PDB entry 5NTU | X-ray diffraction, 2.58 A resolution | chains A and B

[Chain A (and B)]
Name: Growth/differentiation factor 8
From: Homo sapiens
Notes: fragment: Pro-Myostatin Precursor; chain B of this document is another copy of the same molecule, construct and numbering; everything in this record applies to it too
Reference sequence: O14793 (GDF8_HUMAN); residues 43-375 here = UniProt positions 43-375
Sequence (335 residues; row label = number of the first residue in the row):
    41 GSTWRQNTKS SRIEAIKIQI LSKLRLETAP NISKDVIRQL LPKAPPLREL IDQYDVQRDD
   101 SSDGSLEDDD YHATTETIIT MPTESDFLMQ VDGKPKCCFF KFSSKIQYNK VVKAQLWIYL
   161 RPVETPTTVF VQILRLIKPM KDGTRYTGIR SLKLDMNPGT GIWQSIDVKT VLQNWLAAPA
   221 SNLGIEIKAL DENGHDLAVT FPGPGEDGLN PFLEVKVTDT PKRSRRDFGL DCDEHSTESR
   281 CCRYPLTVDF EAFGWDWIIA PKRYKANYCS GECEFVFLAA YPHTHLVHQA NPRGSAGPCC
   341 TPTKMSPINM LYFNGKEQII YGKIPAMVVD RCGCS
Unresolved in the structure: 41-45, 96-106, 125-135 (chain B: 41, 97-106, 125-134, 178-184, 219-223, 261-267, 315-336)
Cystine bridges: Cys-137/Cys-138, Cys-272/Cys-282, Cys-281/Cys-340, Cys-309/Cys-372, Cys-313/Cys-374
Sequence notes: expression tag (41-42); engineered mutation Ala-217 (Lys in O14793), Ala-218 (Gln in O14793), Ala-220 (Glu in O14793), Ala-319 (Gln in O14793), Ala-320 (Lys in O14793)
Swiss-Prot annotation at these positions:
  - site: Arg-98, Asp-99 (Cleavage)
  - glycosylation: Asn-71 (N-linked (GlcNAc...) asparagine)
  - mutagenesis: Asp-267 (D267N: Decreases SMAD3 protein signal transduction; when associated with L-268), Phe-268 (F268L: Decreases SMAD3 protein signal transduction; when associated with N-267), Glu-312 (E312Q: Slightly decreased SMAD3 protein signal transduction), Phe-315 (F315Y: Increases SMAD3 protein signal transduction; when associated with M-316 and M-318), Val-316 (V316M: Increases SMAD3 protein signal transduction; when associated with Y-315 and M-318), Leu-318 (L318M: Increases SMAD3 protein signal transduction; when associated with Y-315 and M-316), His-328 (H328Q: Increases SMAD3 protein signal transduction), Gly-355 (G355D: Increases SMAD3 protein signal transduction; when associated with Q-357), Glu-357 (E357Q: Increases SMAD3 protein signal transduction; when associated with D-355), Ala-366 (A366G: Increases SMAD3 protein signal transduction)
Reported in the primary citation:
  - self-association interface (contacts with another copy of this molecule); pairs are residue here / residue on that copy: Cys-339/Cys-339 (disulfide)
  - contacts within the chain: Arg-45/Glu-274 (hydrogen bond), Lys-49/Glu-274 (salt bridge), Arg-52/Ala-306 (hydrogen bond), Arg-52/Asn-307 (hydrogen bond), Arg-52/Met-367 (hydrogen bond), Lys-63/Pro-365 (hydrogen bond), Tyr-94/Asn-349 (hydrogen bond)
  - mutagenesis - R65A, Y111H, H112R: increased signaling
  - mutagenesis - R65C, W203A, W203F, W203H: decreased signaling
  - mutagenesis - A84G: unchanged signaling
  - disease-associated variants - K153R (citing earlier work)
  - mutagenesis - R65C: decreased expression

[Interface between chain A and chain B]
Pairs across the interface - 127 pairs, chain A then chain B:
  Ser-62(A) with Tyr-111(B), hydrogen bond; His-112(B)
  Lys-63(A) with Tyr-111(B); His-112(B); Ala-113(B), hydrogen bond (backbone-backbone)
  Leu-64(A) with Ala-113(B), hydrophobic
  Arg-65(A) with Asp-109(B), salt bridge; His-112(B), hydrogen bond
  Arg-78(A) with Asp-247(B); Gly-248(B)
  Gln-79(A) with Asp-247(B); Gly-248(B), hydrogen bond (backbone-backbone); Asn-250(B)
  Leu-80(A) with Met-121(B); Asn-250(B)
  Leu-81(A) with Gly-248(B)
  Pro-82(A) with Gly-248(B); Phe-252(B), hydrophobic
  Lys-83(A) with Trp-203(B), hydrogen bond (backbone-side chain); Asp-247(B); Gly-248(B), hydrogen bond (backbone-backbone)
  Ala-84(A) with Trp-203(B); Phe-252(B), hydrophobic
  Pro-85(A) with Trp-157(B), hydrophobic; Trp-203(B)
  Pro-86(A) with Trp-157(B); Phe-252(B), hydrophobic; Glu-254(B)
  Leu-87(A) with Ile-119(B), hydrophobic; Phe-252(B), hydrophobic
  Leu-90(A) with Ile-119(B), hydrophobic
  Asp-109(A) with Arg-65(B), salt bridge
  Asp-110(A) with Pro-365(B)
  Tyr-111(A) with Ser-62(B), hydrogen bond; Lys-63(B); Pro-365(B)
  His-112(A) with Ser-62(B); Lys-63(B); Arg-65(B); Pro-365(B)
  Ala-113(A) with Lys-63(B), hydrogen bond (backbone-backbone); Leu-64(B), hydrophobic; Lys-363(B)
  Thr-114(A) with Gly-362(B); Lys-363(B), hydrogen bond (backbone-backbone)
  Thr-115(A) with Ile-360(B); Tyr-361(B)
  Glu-116(A) with Asn-349(B); Tyr-361(B), hydrogen bond (backbone-backbone); Lys-363(B)
  Thr-117(A) with Ile-359(B); Ile-360(B); Tyr-361(B), hydrogen bond (backbone-backbone)
  Ile-118(A) with Gln-358(B); Ile-359(B)
  Ile-119(A) with Leu-87(B), hydrophobic; Gln-358(B); Ile-359(B), hydrogen bond (backbone-backbone)
  Thr-120(A) with Glu-357(B)
  Met-121(A) with Leu-80(B); Pro-82(B), hydrophobic; Glu-357(B)
  Pro-122(A) with Glu-357(B)
  Thr-123(A) with Glu-357(B)
  Phe-142(A) with Gln-358(B)
  Ser-143(A) with Lys-356(B); Gln-358(B), hydrogen bond
  Trp-157(A) with Pro-85(B), hydrophobic; Pro-86(B)
  Trp-203(A) with Lys-83(B), hydrogen bond (side chain-backbone); Ala-84(B); Pro-85(B)
  Asp-247(A) with Arg-78(B); Lys-83(B)
  Gly-248(A) with Gln-79(B), hydrogen bond (backbone-backbone); Leu-81(B); Pro-82(B); Lys-83(B), hydrogen bond (backbone-backbone)
  Asn-250(A) with Gln-79(B)
  Phe-252(A) with Pro-82(B), hydrophobic; Ala-84(B), hydrophobic; Pro-86(B), hydrophobic
  Glu-254(A) with Pro-86(B)
  Val-316(A) with Ile-58(B)
  Phe-317(A) with Glu-54(B)
  Leu-318(A) with Glu-54(B); Leu-61(B), hydrophobic
  Thr-324(A) with Glu-67(B); Thr-68(B)
  Leu-326(A) with Ile-58(B), hydrophobic
  Gly-334(A) with Trp-44(B), hydrogen bond (backbone-side chain)
  Ser-335(A) with Trp-44(B); Asn-47(B)
  Ala-336(A) with Trp-44(B), hydrophobic; Thr-48(B), hydrogen bond (backbone-side chain)
  Gly-337(A) with Ser-51(B)
  Cys-339(A) with Cys-339(B), disulfide
  Thr-341(A) with Thr-341(B); Ser-375(B), hydrogen bond (side chain-backbone)
  Pro-342(A) with Ser-375(B)
  Glu-357(A) with Thr-120(B); Met-121(B), hydrogen bond (backbone-backbone); Pro-122(B); Thr-123(B); Glu-124(B)
  Gln-358(A) with Ile-118(B); Ile-119(B); Thr-120(B); Ser-144(B)
  Ile-359(A) with Ile-118(B); Ile-119(B), hydrogen bond (backbone-backbone); Met-121(B), hydrophobic
  Ile-360(A) with Thr-115(B); Thr-117(B); Ile-118(B), hydrophobic
  Tyr-361(A) with Thr-115(B); Glu-116(B), hydrogen bond (backbone-backbone); Thr-117(B), hydrogen bond (backbone-backbone)
  Gly-362(A) with Thr-114(B)
  Lys-363(A) with Ala-113(B); Thr-114(B), hydrogen bond (backbone-backbone)
  Ile-364(A) with Ala-113(B), hydrophobic
  Pro-365(A) with Asp-110(B); Tyr-111(B); His-112(B)
  Ser-375(A) with Thr-341(B); Pro-342(B)
Also at the interface, not in a pair above, chain A (67 interface residues in all): Glu-124, Leu-249, Phe-315, Cys-340, Phe-353, Lys-356
Also at the interface, not in a pair above, chain B (70 interface residues in all): Lys-57, Gln-59, Leu-90, Lys-141, Ser-143, Trp-295, Phe-353, Asn-354, Ile-364
Disulfides between the chains: Cys-339(A)/Cys-339(B)
Interface features reported in the paper:
  - residue pairs: Arg-65(A)/His-112(B), Trp-203(B)/Lys-83(A) (hydrogen bond)

[In short]
67 residues of chain A and 70 residues of chain B are in contact; the contacts include 1 disulfide bond, 24
hydrogen bonds and 2 salt bridges. Among the polar pairs are Arg-65(A)/Asp-109(B), Ser-62(A)/Tyr-111(B) and
Arg-65(A)/His-112(B). The paper describes a contact between Arg-65(A) and His-112(B); a hydrogen bond between
Trp-203(B) and Lys-83(A). From the paper: R65C, W203A and W203F of chain A, among others, reduce signaling; a
self-association interface involving Cys-339(A); 8 substitutions were tested in all.
Both chains are Growth/differentiation factor 8 (Homo sapiens). Entry 5NTU (Crystal Structure of human
Pro-myostatin Precursor at 2.6 A Resolution) was determined by X-ray diffraction (same publication as 5NXS).
